2YAX - chains D and E of the 6 polymer chains in the assembly; structure by X-ray diffraction, 1.80 A resolution.

[Chain D (and E)]
Protein: Sulfur oxygenase/reductase
From: Acidianus ambivalens
Notes: EC 1.13.11.55; chain E of this document is another copy of the same molecule, construct and numbering; everything in this record applies to it too
UniProtKB: P29082 (SOR_ACIAM); residue numbers follow UniProt; this construct covers 1-308
Amino-acid sequence (318 residues; each row starts with the number of its first residue):
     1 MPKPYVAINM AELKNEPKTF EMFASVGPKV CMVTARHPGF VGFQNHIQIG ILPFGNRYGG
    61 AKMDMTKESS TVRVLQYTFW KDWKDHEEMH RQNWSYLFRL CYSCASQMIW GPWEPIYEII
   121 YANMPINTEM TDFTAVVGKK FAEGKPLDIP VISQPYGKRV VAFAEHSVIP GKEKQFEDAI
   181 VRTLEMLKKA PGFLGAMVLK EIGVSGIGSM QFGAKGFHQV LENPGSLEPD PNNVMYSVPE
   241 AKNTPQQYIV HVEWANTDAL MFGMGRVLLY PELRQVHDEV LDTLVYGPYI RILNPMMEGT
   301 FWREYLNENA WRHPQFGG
Disordered / not traced: 1, 309-318
Construct notes: expression tag (309-318)
Modified residues: C31 (s-mercaptocysteine; CSS)
UniProt features mapped onto this chain:
  - binding site (Fe cation): H86, H90, E114
  - modified residue: C31 (Cysteine persulfide)
Metal / ion sites: Fe ion: H86, H90, E114
Reported in the primary citation:
  - catalytic residues: C31 (proposed by the authors, not directly observed)
  - mutagenesis - R99A, F133A, F141A, S226A, S226L, S226T, M296V: increased catalytic activity
  - mutagenesis - M130A, H166A, H277A: unchanged catalytic activity
  - mutagenesis - M297A: decreased catalytic activity

[Interface between chain D and chain E]
Residue-residue contacts (53; chain D residue first):
  N56(D) with K29(E), hydrogen bond
  F133(D) with F133(E), hydrophobic; T134(E)
  F141(D) with F141(E), hydrophobic
  P146(D) with G138(E); A142(E), hydrophobic
  L147(D) with A142(E), hydrophobic
  I149(D) with T134(E); A135(E); G138(E)
  P150(D) with T134(E), hydrogen bond (backbone-side chain); A135(E)
  V151(D) with T131(E); T134(E); A135(E), hydrophobic
  I152(D) with T131(E), hydrogen bond (backbone-backbone); F133(E), hydrophobic; T134(E)
  K189(D) with E304(E)
  P191(D) with E129(E); D132(E); P155(E), hydrophobic; T300(E)
  G192(D) with E129(E); T131(E); D132(E), hydrogen bond (backbone-side chain)
  L194(D) with T131(E)
  A255(D) with T131(E)
  N256(D) with E129(E), hydrogen bond; K158(E)
  D258(D) with Y156(E)
  A259(D) with E129(E); Y156(E), hydrophobic
  F262(D) with Y156(E); M297(E), hydrophobic; E298(E)
  R266(D) with F301(E); E304(E), salt bridge
  L268(D) with M32(E), hydrophobic; A35(E)
  L269(D) with C31(E); M32(E); A35(E); F40(E); F43(E), hydrophobic; F301(E)
  Y270(D) with F301(E), hydrophobic
  P271(D) with A35(E); H37(E); F40(E)
  R274(D) with M32(E), hydrogen bond (side chain-backbone); A35(E); R36(E)
Interface residues without a listed pair, chain D (28 interface residues in all): G55, V137, F193, G263
Interface residues without a listed pair, chain E (33 interface residues in all): A24, S25, P28, P38, N127, M130, K139, M296

[In short]
28 residues of chain D and 33 residues of chain E are in contact; the contacts include 6 hydrogen bonds and 1
salt bridge. Among the polar pairs are R266(D)-E304(E), N56(D)-K29(E) and P150(D)-T134(E). The paper reports
the catalytic residue C31(D); R99A, F133A and F141A of chain D, among others, increase catalytic activity; 11
substitutions were tested in all.
Chain D and chain E are both Sulfur oxygenase/reductase (Acidianus ambivalens); the structure, Iodoacetamide
inhibited sulfur oxygenase reductase, was determined by X-ray diffraction together with 2YAV and 2YAW from the
same study.
